7YMM - chains 1B and 1H of the 80 polymer chains in the assembly; structure by electron microscopy, 3.60 A resolution.

Chain 1B:
Protein: Photosystem II CP47 reaction center protein
Organism: Acaryochloris marina MBIC11017
UniProtKB: B0CFM2 (B0CFM2_ACAM1); residue numbers follow UniProt; this construct covers 1-506
Amino-acid sequence (506 residues; numbered 1 to 506; the number before each row is that of its first residue):
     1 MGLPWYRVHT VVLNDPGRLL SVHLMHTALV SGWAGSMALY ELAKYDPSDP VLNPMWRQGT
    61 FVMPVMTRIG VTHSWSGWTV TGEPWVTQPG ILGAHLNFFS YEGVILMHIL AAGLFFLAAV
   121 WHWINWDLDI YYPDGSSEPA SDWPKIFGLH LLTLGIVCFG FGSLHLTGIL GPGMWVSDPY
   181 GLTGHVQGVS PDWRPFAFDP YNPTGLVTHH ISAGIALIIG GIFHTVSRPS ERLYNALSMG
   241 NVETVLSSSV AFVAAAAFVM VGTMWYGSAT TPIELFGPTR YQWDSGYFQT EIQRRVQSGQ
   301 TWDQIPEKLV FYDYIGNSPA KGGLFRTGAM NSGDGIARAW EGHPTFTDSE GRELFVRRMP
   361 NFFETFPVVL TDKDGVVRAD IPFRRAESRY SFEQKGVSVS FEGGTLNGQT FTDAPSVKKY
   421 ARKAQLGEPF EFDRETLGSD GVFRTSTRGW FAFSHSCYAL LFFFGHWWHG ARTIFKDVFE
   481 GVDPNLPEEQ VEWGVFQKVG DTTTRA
Not modelled in the structure: 1, 481-506
Residues lining bound ligands:
  - 8CT ((6'R,11cis,11'cis,13cis,15cis)-4',5'-didehydro-5',6'-dihydro-beta,beta-carotene), molecule 1: Ser21, Met25, Leu29, Phe116, Ala119, Val120, Trp123
  - 8CT, molecule 2: Leu29, Gly32, Trp33, Ser36, Ile109, Leu110, Ala112, Gly113, Phe116, Leu117
  - 8CT, molecule 3: Trp33, Ser36, Met37, Tyr40, Phe116
  - 8CT, molecule 4: Leu114, Phe115, Leu117, Ala118, Val120, Trp121, Ile124
  - chlorophyll d (CL7), molecule 1: Trp5, Tyr6, Arg7, Val8, His9, Thr10, Leu246, Val250, Tyr458, Leu461, Phe462, Phe464, Gly465, Trp468, His469, Arg472
  - chlorophyll d (CL7), molecule 2: Val8, His9, Val11, Val12, Val22, Met25, His26, Leu29, Trp123
  - chlorophyll d (CL7), molecule 3: His9, Thr10, Val12, Leu13, Leu19, Val22, His23, His26, Thr27, Trp143, Ile146, His150, Thr153, Leu154, Val242, Glu243, Val245, Leu246, Ser249, Val250, Val253
  - chlorophyll d (CL7), molecule 4: His9, His26, Leu29, Val30, Trp33, Val253, Leu461, Phe462
  - chlorophyll d (CL7), molecule 5: Pro16, Leu19, Leu20, His23, Tyr131, Ser141, Trp143, Ile146, Leu149, His150, Thr153
  - chlorophyll d (CL7), molecule 6: Leu20, Leu24, Phe115, Ala118, Trp121, His122, Leu128, Ile130, Tyr131
  - chlorophyll d (CL7), molecule 7: His26, Val30, Trp143, Pro144, Ile146, Phe147, His150, Leu151, Leu154, Leu237, Met239, Val245, Ser248, Ser249, Phe252, Val253
  - chlorophyll d (CL7), molecule 8: Thr27, Val30, Ser31, Trp33, Ala34, Ala38, Val62, Val65, Met66, Arg68, Ile69, Val104, His108, Phe115, Leu154, Leu217, Phe252
  - chlorophyll d (CL7), molecule 9: Trp33, Phe61, Val62, Val65, Arg68, Phe115, Val157, Val253, Ala256, Ala257, Met260, Phe451, His455, Tyr458, Ala459, Phe462
  - chlorophyll d (CL7), molecule 10: Trp33, Met37, Tyr40, Gly59, Phe61, Leu324, Phe325, Thr327, Gly328, Ala329, Trp450, Ser454, Tyr458
  - chlorophyll d (CL7), molecule 11: Arg68, Ile69, Leu154, Val157, Cys158, Phe161, Met174, Leu206, His209, His210, Leu217, Phe252, Ala255, Ala256, Val259, Thr270
  - chlorophyll d (CL7), molecule 12: Ile69, Gly70, Val71, His95, Leu96, Phe99, Val104, Met107, His108, Leu110, Ala111, Leu114, Val157, Gly160, Phe161, Leu164, His165, Leu170, Gly171, Pro172
  - chlorophyll d (CL7), molecule 13: Leu92, His95, Phe98, Phe99, Met107
  - chlorophyll d (CL7), molecule 14: Phe147, Leu151, Ala216, Ile219, Gly220, Phe223, His224, Arg228, Pro229, Leu233, Leu237, Met239
  - chlorophyll d (CL7), molecule 15: Trp193, Arg194, Pro195, Phe198
  - chlorophyll d (CL7), molecule 16: Trp193, Ala197, Phe198, Pro200, Gly205, Thr208, His209, Ser212, Ala213, Ala216, Leu217, Phe258, Val259, Thr263, Phe463
  - chlorophyll d (CL7), molecule 17: Leu237, Thr244, Ser247, Ser248, Ala251, Phe252, Ala255, Phe463, His466, Trp467, Gly470, Thr473, Ile474

Chain 1H:
Protein: Photosystem II 10 kDa phosphoprotein PsbH
Organism: Acaryochloris marina MBIC11017
UniProtKB: B0CDZ2 (B0CDZ2_ACAM1); numbering as in UniProt (aligned over 1-71)
Amino-acid sequence (71 residues; numbered 1 to 71; the number before each row is that of its first residue):
     1 MPKQTWWGDV LKGNNNSEAG KFVPGWGTTP VMAGFVVMIT LLLLIMLQVY NHTIVLDGVD
    61 AGWTSLGGFG Q
Not modelled in the structure: 1, 70-71
Residues lining bound ligands:
  - 8CT ((6'R,11cis,11'cis,13cis,15cis)-4',5'-didehydro-5',6'-dihydro-beta,beta-carotene): Met32, Phe35, Val36, Met38, Ile39, Leu41, Leu42, Ile45, Leu56
  - chlorophyll d (CL7), molecule 1: Thr5, Trp7, Gly8, Leu11
  - chlorophyll d (CL7), molecule 2: Trp7, Leu11, Asn14, Asn15
  - chlorophyll d (CL7), molecule 3: Thr28, Thr29, Val31, Met32, Phe35, Thr40, Leu43, Leu44, Leu47
  - chlorophyll d (CL7), molecule 4: Val36, Ile39, Thr40, Leu43
  - chlorophyll d (CL7), molecule 5: Leu42, Ile45, Leu56
  - chlorophyll d (CL7), molecule 6: Leu42, Leu43, Met46, Leu47, Tyr50

Interface between chain 1B and chain 1H:
Contacting residue pairs (84):
  Asn125(1B) - Lys3(1H)
  Asp127(1B) - Pro2(1H)
  Asp127(1B) - Lys3(1H)
  Leu128(1B) - Thr5(1H)
  Asp129(1B) - Lys3(1H)  hydrogen bond (backbone-backbone)
  Asp129(1B) - Gln4(1H)
  Asp129(1B) - Lys12(1H)  salt bridge
  Ile130(1B) - Leu11(1H)  hydrophobic
  Ile130(1B) - Lys12(1H)
  Ile130(1B) - Asn15(1H)  hydrogen bond (backbone-side chain)
  Ile130(1B) - Asn16(1H)  hydrogen bond (backbone-side chain)
  Tyr131(1B) - Asn15(1H)
  Tyr131(1B) - Asn16(1H)
  Tyr132(1B) - Lys12(1H)  hydrogen bond (backbone-side chain)
  Tyr132(1B) - Asn16(1H)  hydrogen bond (backbone-side chain)
  Pro133(1B) - Lys12(1H)
  Pro133(1B) - Asn16(1H)
  Ala140(1B) - Asn16(1H)  hydrogen bond (backbone-side chain)
  Ser141(1B) - Asn15(1H)
  Asp142(1B) - Asn15(1H)  hydrogen bond (backbone-backbone)
  Asp142(1B) - Glu18(1H)
  Asp142(1B) - Ala19(1H)
  Lys145(1B) - Gly13(1H)
  Lys145(1B) - Asn14(1H)
  Lys145(1B) - Glu18(1H)  salt bridge
  Leu149(1B) - Asn14(1H)
  Val176(1B) - Phe69(1H)  hydrophobic
  Ser177(1B) - Leu66(1H)
  Ser177(1B) - Phe69(1H)
  Asp178(1B) - Leu66(1H)
  Pro179(1B) - Trp63(1H)
  Pro179(1B) - Gly67(1H)
  His185(1B) - Phe69(1H)  hydrogen bond (side chain-backbone)
  Gln187(1B) - Phe69(1H)
  Pro195(1B) - Leu56(1H)  hydrophobic
  Phe196(1B) - Val59(1H)  hydrophobic
  Phe198(1B) - Met46(1H)  hydrophobic
  Phe198(1B) - Val49(1H)
  Asp199(1B) - Val59(1H)
  Asp199(1B) - Asp60(1H)
  Asp199(1B) - Ala61(1H)
  Asp199(1B) - Gly62(1H)
  Asp199(1B) - Ser65(1H)  hydrogen bond
  Pro200(1B) - Tyr50(1H)  hydrophobic
  Tyr201(1B) - Tyr50(1H)
  Tyr201(1B) - Ala61(1H)
  Tyr201(1B) - Gly62(1H)
  Tyr201(1B) - Trp63(1H)
  Tyr201(1B) - Ser65(1H)
  Tyr201(1B) - Leu66(1H)
  Asn202(1B) - Ser65(1H)
  Asn202(1B) - Phe69(1H)
  Pro203(1B) - Leu66(1H)
  Pro203(1B) - Phe69(1H)
  Thr204(1B) - Phe69(1H)
  Arg228(1B) - Glu18(1H)
  Arg228(1B) - Lys21(1H)  hydrogen bond (side chain-backbone)
  Pro229(1B) - Lys21(1H)
  Pro229(1B) - Phe22(1H)
  Pro229(1B) - Val23(1H)  hydrogen bond (backbone-backbone)
  Ser230(1B) - Val23(1H)
  Ser230(1B) - Gly25(1H)  hydrogen bond (side chain-backbone)
  Ser230(1B) - Trp26(1H)  hydrogen bond (side chain-backbone)
  Ser230(1B) - Gly27(1H)
  Ser230(1B) - Thr29(1H)
  Glu231(1B) - Phe22(1H)
  Glu231(1B) - Val23(1H)  hydrogen bond (backbone-backbone)
  Glu231(1B) - Pro24(1H)
  Glu231(1B) - Gly25(1H)  hydrogen bond (side chain-backbone)
  Arg232(1B) - Gly25(1H)  hydrogen bond (backbone-backbone)
  Arg232(1B) - Trp26(1H)
  Leu233(1B) - Thr29(1H)
  Leu233(1B) - Met32(1H)  hydrophobic
  Tyr234(1B) - Gly20(1H)
  Tyr234(1B) - Phe22(1H)  hydrophobic
  Thr263(1B) - Tyr50(1H)
  Tyr266(1B) - Tyr50(1H)
  Gly267(1B) - Tyr50(1H)  hydrogen bond (backbone-side chain)
  Gly267(1B) - Trp63(1H)
  Ser268(1B) - Tyr50(1H)
  Thr271(1B) - Trp63(1H)
  Ile273(1B) - Trp63(1H)  hydrophobic
  Gln282(1B) - Trp63(1H)
  Tyr287(1B) - Trp63(1H)
Other interface residues (no listed pair), chain 1B (49 interface residues in all): Ile146, Val189, Phe223, Ser227, Gly262, Thr279
Other interface residues (no listed pair), chain 1H (39 interface residues in all): Gly8, Thr28, Leu42, Thr64

Summary:
49 residues of chain 1B and 39 residues of chain 1H are in contact, with 17 hydrogen bonds and 2 salt bridges.
Polar pairs include Asp129(1B)-Lys12(1H), Lys145(1B)-Glu18(1H) and Ile130(1B)-Asn15(1H). 6 chlorophyll d
molecules are bound between chain 1B and chain 1H.
Here chain 1B is Photosystem II CP47 reaction center protein and chain 1H is Photosystem II 10 kDa
phosphoprotein PsbH, both from Acaryochloris marina MBIC11017. Entry 7YMM (PSII-Pcb Tetramer of Acaryochloris
Marina) was determined by electron microscopy, deposited together with 7YMI.
